7Q53 - chains P and R of the 4 polymer chains in the assembly; structure by electron microscopy, 6.30 A resolution (low resolution: residue-level contacts below are approximate; hydrogen-bond / salt-bridge calls are withheld).

Chain P (and R):
Name: Glyceraldehyde-3-phosphate dehydrogenase A, chloroplastic
Source organism: Spinacia oleracea
Notes: EC 1.2.1.13; chain R of this document is another copy of the same molecule, construct and numbering; everything in this record applies to it too
UniProtKB: P19866 (G3PA_SPIOL); the construct lacks a stretch of the UniProt sequence and is renumbered around it, so the offset changes along the chain: 0-18 = UniProt 66-84; 19-34 = UniProt 87-102; 36-60 = UniProt 103-127; 61-122 = UniProt 129-190; 2 more segments
Chain sequence (337 residues; row label = number of the first residue in the row; note: 2 numbers in that range are skipped by the numbering (no residue carries them; nothing is unmodelled there); a row labelled like 18A-18B holds insertion residues (18A, then the next letters in order); numbering starts at 0):
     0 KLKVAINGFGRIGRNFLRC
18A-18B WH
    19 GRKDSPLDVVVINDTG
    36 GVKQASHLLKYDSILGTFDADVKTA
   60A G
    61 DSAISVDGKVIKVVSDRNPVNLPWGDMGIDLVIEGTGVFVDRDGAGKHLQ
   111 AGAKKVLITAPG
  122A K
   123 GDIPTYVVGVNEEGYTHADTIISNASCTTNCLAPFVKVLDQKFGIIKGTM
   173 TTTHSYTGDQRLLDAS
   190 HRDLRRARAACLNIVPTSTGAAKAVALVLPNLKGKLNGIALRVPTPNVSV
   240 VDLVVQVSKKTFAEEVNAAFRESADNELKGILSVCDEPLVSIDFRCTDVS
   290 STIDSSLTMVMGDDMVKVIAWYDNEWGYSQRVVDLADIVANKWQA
Residues lining bound ligands: NAD (nicotinamide-adenine-dinucleotide): Gly-7, Phe-8, Gly-9, Arg-10, Ile-11, Arg-13, Asn-31, Asp-32, Thr-33, Asp-76, Arg-77, Glu-94, Gly-95, Thr-96, Gly-97, Val-98, Phe-99, Thr-119, Ala-120, Pro-121, Ser-148, Cys-149, His-176, Thr-179, Asn-313, Glu-314, Tyr-317
Swiss-Prot annotation at these positions:
  - active site: Cys-149 (Nucleophile)
  - binding site (NADP(+)): Arg-10, Ile-11, Asp-32, Arg-77, Asn-313
  - binding site (D-glyceraldehyde 3-phosphate): Ser-148 to Thr-150, Thr-179, Arg-195, Thr-208, Gly-209, Arg-231
  - site: His-176 (Activates thiol group during catalysis)

How chain P and chain R interact:
Residue-residue contacts - 63 pairs, chain P then chain R:
  Lys-169(P) / Met-300(R)
  Lys-169(P) / Gly-301(R)
  Lys-169(P) / Asp-303(R)
  Lys-169(P) / Met-304(R)
  Thr-171(P) / Val-243(R)
  Thr-171(P) / Met-300(R)
  Leu-193(P) / Pro-277(R)
  Arg-194(P) / Glu-276(R)
  Arg-194(P) / Pro-277(R)
  Arg-194(P) / Leu-278(R)
  Arg-194(P) / Asp-293(R)
  Arg-194(P) / Leu-296(R)
  Arg-197(P) / Val-279(R)
  Arg-197(P) / Ile-281(R)
  Leu-201(P) / Thr-234(R)
  Leu-201(P) / Asn-236(R)
  Leu-201(P) / Ser-280(R)
  Asn-202(P) / Val-279(R)
  Asn-202(P) / Ser-280(R)
  Asn-202(P) / Ile-281(R)
  Asn-202(P) / Arg-284(R)
  Ile-203(P) / Val-279(R)
  Ile-203(P) / Ser-280(R)
  Ile-203(P) / Trp-310(R)
  Val-204(P) / Val-279(R)
  Pro-205(P) / Leu-278(R)
  Pro-205(P) / Val-279(R)
  Pro-205(P) / Trp-310(R)
  Gly-223(P) / Met-300(R)
  Lys-224(P) / Met-300(R)
  Leu-225(P) / Met-300(R)
  Asn-226(P) / Met-298(R)
  Asn-226(P) / Met-300(R)
  Ile-228(P) / Lys-306(R)
  Thr-234(P) / Leu-201(R)
  Val-243(P) / Thr-171(R)
  Glu-276(P) / Arg-194(R)
  Pro-277(P) / Leu-193(R)
  Pro-277(P) / Arg-194(R)
  Leu-278(P) / Arg-194(R)
  Val-279(P) / Asn-202(R)
  Val-279(P) / Ile-203(R)
  Val-279(P) / Pro-205(R)
  Ser-280(P) / Leu-201(R)
  Ser-280(P) / Asn-202(R)
  Ile-281(P) / Arg-197(R)
  Ile-281(P) / Asn-202(R)
  Asp-293(P) / Arg-194(R)
  Leu-296(P) / Arg-194(R)
  Met-298(P) / Asn-226(R)
  Met-300(P) / Lys-169(R)
  Met-300(P) / Thr-171(R)
  Met-300(P) / Gly-223(R)
  Met-300(P) / Lys-224(R)
  Met-300(P) / Leu-225(R)
  Met-300(P) / Asn-226(R)
  Gly-301(P) / Lys-169(R)
  Asp-303(P) / Lys-169(R)
  Met-304(P) / Lys-169(R)
  Met-304(P) / Met-304(R)
  Lys-306(P) / Ile-228(R)
  Trp-310(P) / Ile-203(R)
  Trp-310(P) / Pro-205(R)
Also at the interface, not in a pair above, chain P (36 interface residues in all): Gly-170, Asn-236, Arg-284, Ser-295
Also at the interface, not in a pair above, chain R (37 interface residues in all): Gly-170, Val-204, Ser-295, Ile-308

Overview:
The interface between chain P and chain R involves 36 residues on one side and 37 on the other. Chain P binds
NAD. Curated annotation (UniProt) lists active-site residue Cys-149(P), 5 NADP+-binding residues and 8
D-glyceraldehyde 3-phosphate-binding residues on chain P.
Both chains are Glyceraldehyde-3-phosphate dehydrogenase A, chloroplastic (Spinacia oleracea). Entry 7Q53
(Single Particle Cryo-EM structure of photosynthetic A2B2 glyceraldehyde 3-phosphate dehydrogenase from
Spinacia oleracia) was determined by electron microscopy, deposited together with 7Q54, 7Q55, 7Q56 and 7Q57.
